7N8N - chains A and D of the 6 polymer chains in the assembly; structure by electron microscopy, 3.89 A resolution.

# Chain A
Protein: Histone H4-H3 doublet
UniProtKB: A0A097I2D0 (A0A097I2D0_9VIRU); residues 8-222 here correspond to UniProt positions 2-216 (UniProt number = residue number - 6)
Amino-acid sequence (244 residues; each row starts with the number of its first residue; numbers below 1 keep their minus sign (Met-21 is residue -21)):
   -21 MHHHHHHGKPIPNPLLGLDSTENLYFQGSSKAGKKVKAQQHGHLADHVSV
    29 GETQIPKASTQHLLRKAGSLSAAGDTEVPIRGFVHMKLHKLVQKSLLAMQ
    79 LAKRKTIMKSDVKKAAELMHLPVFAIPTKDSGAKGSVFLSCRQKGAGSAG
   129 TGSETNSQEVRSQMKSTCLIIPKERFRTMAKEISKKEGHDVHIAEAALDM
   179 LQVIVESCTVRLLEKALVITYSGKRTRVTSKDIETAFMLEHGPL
Disordered / not traced: -21 to 23, 221-222
Differences from the reference sequence: expression tag (-21 to 7)
Reported in the primary citation:
  - conformationally variable residues: Pro34 (proposed by the authors, not directly observed)

# Chain D
Protein: Histone H2B-H2A doublet
UniProtKB: A0A097I2B5 (A0A097I2B5_9VIRU); residues 23-290 here correspond to UniProt positions 2-269 (UniProt number = residue number - 21)
Amino-acid sequence (297 residues; numbered -6 to 290; the number before each row is that of its first residue; numbers below 1 keep their minus sign (Met-6 is residue -6)):
    -6 MHHHHHHGKPIPNPLLGLDSTENLYFQGSATQKETTRKRDKSVNFRLGLR
    44 NMLAQIHPDISVQTEALSELSNIAVFLGKKISHGAVTLLPEGTKTIKSSA
    94 VLLAAGDLYGKDLGRHAVGEMTKAVTRYGSAKESKEGSRSSKAKLQISVA
   144 RSERLLREHGGCSRVSEGAAVALAAAIEYFMGEVLELAGNAARDSKKVRI
   194 SVKHITLAIQNDAALFAVVGKGVFSGAGVSLISVPIPRKKARKTTEKEAS
   244 SPKKKAAPKKKKAASKQKKSLSDKELAKLTKKELAKYEKEQGMSPGY
Disordered / not traced: -6 to 29, 232-290
Differences from the reference sequence: expression tag (-6 to 22)

# Interface between chain A and chain D
Pairs across the interface (41; chain A residue first):
  Lys44(A) - Ala220(D)
  Pro100(A) - Phe69(D)  hydrophobic
  Pro100(A) - Gly215(D)
  Pro100(A) - Val216(D)  hydrogen bond (backbone-backbone)
  Val101(A) - Asn65(D)  hydrogen bond (backbone-side chain)
  Val101(A) - Val216(D)  hydrophobic
  Phe102(A) - Glu62(D)
  Phe102(A) - Asn65(D)
  Phe102(A) - Ile66(D)  hydrophobic
  Phe102(A) - Val216(D)
  Ile104(A) - Glu58(D)
  Lys107(A) - Glu58(D)
  Met142(A) - Lys196(D)  hydrogen bond (backbone-side chain)
  Lys143(A) - Lys196(D)  hydrogen bond (backbone-side chain)
  Ser144(A) - Lys196(D)  hydrogen bond (backbone-side chain)
  Thr145(A) - Lys196(D)
  Thr145(A) - Ser218(D)
  Val181(A) - Phe217(D)
  Val181(A) - Ser218(D)
  Ile182(A) - Val216(D)  hydrophobic
  Ser185(A) - Val216(D)
  Ser185(A) - Phe217(D)  hydrogen bond (side chain-backbone)
  Ser185(A) - Gly219(D)  hydrogen bond (side chain-backbone)
  Ser185(A) - Ala220(D)  hydrogen bond (side chain-backbone)
  Val188(A) - Ala220(D)  hydrophobic
  Val188(A) - Val222(D)  hydrophobic
  Arg189(A) - Gly213(D)  hydrogen bond (side chain-backbone)
  Arg189(A) - Lys214(D)  hydrogen bond (side chain-backbone)
  Arg189(A) - Gly215(D)  hydrogen bond (side chain-backbone)
  Arg189(A) - Val216(D)
  Glu192(A) - Val222(D)
  Glu192(A) - Ser223(D)  hydrogen bond
  Glu192(A) - Leu224(D)  hydrogen bond (side chain-backbone)
  Glu192(A) - Ile225(D)  hydrogen bond (side chain-backbone)
  Val196(A) - Ile225(D)  hydrophobic
  Tyr199(A) - Pro228(D)  hydrophobic
  Tyr199(A) - Pro230(D)
  Tyr199(A) - Arg231(D)  hydrogen bond (backbone-backbone)
  Ser200(A) - Arg231(D)
  Lys202(A) - Pro230(D)
  Lys202(A) - Arg231(D)
Also at the interface, not in a pair above, chain A (21 interface residues in all): Lys91
Also at the interface, not in a pair above, chain D (26 interface residues in all): Ser61, Lys72, Val195, Gly221, Ile229

# Summary
21 residues of chain A face 26 of chain D across their interface, with 15 hydrogen bonds. Polar contacts
include Val101(A)-Asn65(D), Met142(A)-Lys196(D) and Lys143(A)-Lys196(D). From the paper: conformational
variability at Pro34(A).
Chain A is Histone H4-H3 doublet and chain D is Histone H2B-H2A doublet; the structure, Melbournevirus
nucleosome like particle, was determined by electron microscopy.
